Entry 6MDN (electron microscopy, 4.40 A resolution (low resolution: residue-level contacts below are approximate; hydrogen-bond / salt-bridge calls are withheld)); this record covers chains H and I of the 11 polymer chains in the assembly.

# Chain H
Molecule: Synaptosomal-associated protein 25
From: Rattus norvegicus
Reference sequence: P60881 (SNP25_RAT), isoform P60881-2; residues 1-204 here = UniProt positions 1-204
Sequence (207 residues; each row starts with the number of its first residue; numbers below 1 keep their minus sign (Met-2 is residue -2)):
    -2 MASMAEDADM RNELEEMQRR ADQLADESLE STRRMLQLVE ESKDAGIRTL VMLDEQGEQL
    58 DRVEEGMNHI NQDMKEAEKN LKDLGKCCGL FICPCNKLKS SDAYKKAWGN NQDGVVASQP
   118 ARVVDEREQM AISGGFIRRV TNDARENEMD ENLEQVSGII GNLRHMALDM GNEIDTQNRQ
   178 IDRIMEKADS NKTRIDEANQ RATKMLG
Not modelled in the structure: -2 to 0, 84-140
Construct notes: initiating methionine (-2); expression tag (-1 to 0)
UniProt features mapped onto this chain:
  - region: Gly111 to Val120 (Interaction with ZDHHC13 and ZDHHC17)
  - site ((Microbial infection) Cleavage): Arg180, Ile181, Gln197, Arg198
  - modified residue: Thr138 (Phosphothreonine), Ser154 (Phosphoserine), Ser187 (Phosphoserine)
  - lipidation (S-palmitoyl cysteine): Cys85, Cys90, Cys92
  - mutagenesis: Val113 (V113A: Inhibits interaction with ZDHHC13 and ZDHHC17), Gln116 (Q116A: Inhibits interaction with ZDHHC13 and ZDHHC17), Pro117 (P117A: Inhibits interaction with ZDHHC13 and ZDHHC17)

# Chain I
Molecule: Syntaxin-1A
From: Rattus norvegicus
Reference sequence: P32851 (STX1A_RAT); residues 1-256 here = UniProt positions 1-256
Sequence (256 residues; row label = number of the first residue in the row):
     1 MKDRTQELRT AKDSDDDDDV TVTVDRDRFM DEFFEQVEEI RGFIDKIAEN VEEVKRKHSA
    61 ILASPNPDEK TKEELEELMS DIKKTANKVR SKLKSIEQSI EQEEGLNRSS ADLRIRKTQH
   121 STLSRKFVEV MSEYNATQSD YRERSKGRIQ RQLEITGRTT TSEELEDMLE SGNPAIFASG
   181 IIMDSSISKQ ALSEIETRHS EIIKLENSIR ELHDMFMDMA MLVESQGEMI DRIEYNVEHA
   241 VDYVERAVSD TKKAVK
Not modelled in the structure: 1-190
Construct notes: conflict Ser145 (Cys in P32851)
UniProt features mapped onto this chain:
  - site: Lys253, Ala254 (Microbial infection: Cleavage)
  - modified residue (Phosphoserine): Ser14, Ser64, Ser95, Ser188
  - cross-link (Glycyl lysine isopeptide (Lys-Gly)): Lys252 (interchain with G-Cter in SUMO), Lys253 (interchain with G-Cter in SUMO), Lys256 (interchain with G-Cter in SUMO)

# Chain H / chain I interface
Contacting residue pairs - 52 pairs, chain H then chain I:
  Arg16(H) - Ile195(I)
  Arg17(H) - Ala191(I)
  Arg17(H) - Leu192(I)
  Arg17(H) - Ile195(I)
  Glu24(H) - His199(I)
  Ser25(H) - Ile195(I)
  Ser25(H) - Arg198(I)
  Ser25(H) - His199(I)
  Ser28(H) - Ile202(I)
  Ser28(H) - Ile203(I)
  Ser28(H) - Glu206(I)
  Arg31(H) - Ile203(I)
  Arg31(H) - Glu206(I)
  Met32(H) - Glu206(I)
  Leu35(H) - Glu206(I)
  Leu35(H) - His213(I)
  Val36(H) - Ile209(I)
  Glu38(H) - His213(I)
  Glu38(H) - Met217(I)
  Ser39(H) - His213(I)
  Ser39(H) - Phe216(I)
  Ala42(H) - Phe216(I)
  Gly43(H) - Phe216(I)
  Thr46(H) - Met219(I)
  Thr46(H) - Ala220(I)
  Met49(H) - Val223(I)
  Met49(H) - Glu224(I)
  Gln53(H) - Gly227(I)
  Gln53(H) - Ile230(I)
  Gln56(H) - Ile230(I)
  Gln56(H) - Glu234(I)
  Arg59(H) - Val237(I)
  Arg59(H) - Glu238(I)
  Val60(H) - Val237(I)
  Glu62(H) - Glu238(I)
  Gly63(H) - Val237(I)
  Gly63(H) - Glu238(I)
  Gly63(H) - Val241(I)
  His66(H) - Glu245(I)
  Ile67(H) - Val241(I)
  Ile67(H) - Val244(I)
  Asp70(H) - Val244(I)
  Asp70(H) - Glu245(I)
  Asp70(H) - Val248(I)
  Glu73(H) - Lys252(I)
  Ala74(H) - Val248(I)
  Asn77(H) - Thr251(I)
  Asn77(H) - Lys252(I)
  Asn77(H) - Val255(I)
  Leu81(H) - Ala254(I)
  Met146(H) - Arg198(I)
  Leu150(H) - Ile202(I)
Interface residues without a listed pair, chain H (35 interface residues in all): Leu21, Thr29, Leu50, Asp80, Met167
Interface residues without a listed pair, chain I (32 interface residues in all): Leu205, Leu212, Glu228

# In short
Chain H and chain I form an interface of 35 and 32 residues respectively. From UniProt: 3 mutagenesis sites on
chain H.
Here chain H is Synaptosomal-associated protein 25 and chain I is Syntaxin-1A, both from Rattus norvegicus.
Entry 6MDN (The 20S supercomplex engaging the SNAP-25 N-terminus (class 2)) was determined by electron
microscopy together with 6MDM, 6MDO and 6MDP from the same study.
